PDB entry 7S8B | electron microscopy, 2.43 A resolution | chains B and C of the 4 polymer chains in the assembly

Chain B (and C):
Molecule: Transient receptor potential cation channel subfamily V member 6
Source organism: Homo sapiens
Notes: chain C of this document is another copy of the same molecule, construct and numbering; everything in this record applies to it too
UniProtKB: Q9H1D0 (TRPV6_HUMAN); residues 1-667 here correspond to UniProt positions 41-707 (UniProt number = residue number + 40)
Sequence (683 residues; each row starts with the number of its first residue):
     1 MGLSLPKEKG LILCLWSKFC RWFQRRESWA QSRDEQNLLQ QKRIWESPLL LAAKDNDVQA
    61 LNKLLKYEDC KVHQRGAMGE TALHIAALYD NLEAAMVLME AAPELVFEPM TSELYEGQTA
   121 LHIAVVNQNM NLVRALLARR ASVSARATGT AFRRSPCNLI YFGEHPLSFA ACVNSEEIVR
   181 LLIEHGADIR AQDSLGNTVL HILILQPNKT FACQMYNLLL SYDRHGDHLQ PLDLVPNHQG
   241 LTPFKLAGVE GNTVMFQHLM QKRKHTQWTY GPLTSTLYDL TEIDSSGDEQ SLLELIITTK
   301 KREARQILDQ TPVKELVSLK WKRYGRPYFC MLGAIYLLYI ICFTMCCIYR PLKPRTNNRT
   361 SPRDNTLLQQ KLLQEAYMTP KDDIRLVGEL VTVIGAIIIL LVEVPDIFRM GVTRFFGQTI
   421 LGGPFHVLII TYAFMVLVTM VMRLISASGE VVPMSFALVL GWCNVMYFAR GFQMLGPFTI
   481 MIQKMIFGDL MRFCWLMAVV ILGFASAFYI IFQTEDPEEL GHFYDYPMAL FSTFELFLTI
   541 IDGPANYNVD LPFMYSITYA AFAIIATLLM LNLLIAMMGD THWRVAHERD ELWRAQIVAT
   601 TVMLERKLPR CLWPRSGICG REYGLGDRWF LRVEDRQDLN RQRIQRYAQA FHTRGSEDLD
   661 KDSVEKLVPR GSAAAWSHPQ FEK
Not modelled in the structure: 1-26, 639-683
Differences from the reference sequence: expression tag (668-683)
Ligand contacts: R2R (ruthenium(6+) azanide pentaamino(oxido)ruthenium (1/4/2)): Thr539, Ile541, Asp542, Met570
UniProt features mapped onto this chain:
  - region: Glu93 to Pro103 (Interaction with calmodulin), Val598 to Val602 (Interaction with S100A10)
  - motif: Ile541 to Ala545 (Selectivity filter)
  - binding site (Ca(2+)): Asp542
  - modified residue: Tyr161 (Phosphotyrosine)
  - glycosylation: Asn358 (N-linked (GlcNAc...) asparagine)
What the authors report for this chain:
  - binding site for R2R: Thr539, Ile540, Ile541, Asp542

Chain B / chain C interface:
Residue-residue contacts (135):
  Gln267(B) - Asn37(C)
  Gln267(B) - Leu38(C)
  Gln267(B) - Gln41(C)
  Gln267(B) - Tyr89(C)  hydrogen bond (backbone-side chain)
  Trp268(B) - Asn37(C)
  Trp268(B) - Leu88(C)  hydrophobic
  Trp268(B) - Tyr89(C)
  Trp268(B) - Tyr115(C)
  Thr269(B) - Asn127(C)
  Tyr270(B) - Gln118(C)  hydrogen bond
  Tyr270(B) - Val126(C)
  Tyr270(B) - Phe152(C)
  Tyr270(B) - Phe169(C)
  Gly271(B) - Val126(C)
  Gly271(B) - Asn127(C)  hydrogen bond (backbone-side chain)
  Pro272(B) - Ile160(C)  hydrophobic
  Pro272(B) - Phe162(C)  hydrophobic
  Leu273(B) - Leu159(C)  hydrophobic
  Leu273(B) - Ile160(C)  hydrophobic
  Arg323(B) - Glu27(C)  salt bridge
  Arg323(B) - Gln31(C)  hydrogen bond
  Thr344(B) - Ser506(C)
  Thr344(B) - Tyr526(C)
  Cys347(B) - Ile510(C)
  Cys347(B) - Gln513(C)
  Ile348(B) - Tyr509(C)  hydrophobic
  Ile348(B) - Gln513(C)  hydrogen bond (backbone-side chain)
  Ile348(B) - Tyr526(C)  hydrophobic
  Arg350(B) - Ile510(C)  hydrogen bond (side chain-backbone)
  Arg350(B) - Gln513(C)  hydrogen bond
  Arg350(B) - Thr514(C)
  Leu352(B) - Gln513(C)
  Leu352(B) - Thr514(C)
  Arg363(B) - Tyr547(C)  hydrogen bond (side chain-backbone)
  Arg363(B) - Asn548(C)  hydrogen bond (side chain-backbone)
  Arg363(B) - Val549(C)  hydrogen bond (side chain-backbone)
  Arg363(B) - Asp550(C)  salt bridge
  Asn365(B) - Glu515(C)
  Asn365(B) - Asp516(C)  hydrogen bond (backbone-backbone)
  Asn365(B) - Glu519(C)  hydrogen bond
  Asn365(B) - Val549(C)
  Asn365(B) - Asp550(C)
  Thr366(B) - Thr514(C)
  Thr366(B) - Glu515(C)
  Leu367(B) - Thr514(C)  hydrogen bond (backbone-backbone)
  Leu367(B) - Glu515(C)
  Leu367(B) - Asp516(C)
  Leu368(B) - Gln513(C)
  Leu368(B) - Thr514(C)  hydrogen bond (backbone-backbone)
  Val451(B) - Ile510(C)
  Val451(B) - Ile511(C)  hydrophobic
  Val452(B) - Phe553(C)  hydrophobic
  Val452(B) - Met554(C)  hydrophobic
  Met454(B) - Ile510(C)  hydrophobic
  Ser455(B) - Ile510(C)
  Ser455(B) - Ile511(C)
  Ser455(B) - Met554(C)
  Phe456(B) - Met554(C)  hydrophobic
  Leu458(B) - Gly503(C)
  Leu458(B) - Ser506(C)
  Leu458(B) - Ile510(C)  hydrophobic
  Val459(B) - Gly503(C)
  Val459(B) - Phe504(C)  hydrophobic
  Trp462(B) - Val499(C)
  Trp462(B) - Leu502(C)  hydrophobic
  Trp462(B) - Gly503(C)
  Cys463(B) - Val499(C)  hydrophobic
  Val465(B) - Val499(C)  hydrophobic
  Met466(B) - Leu496(C)  hydrophobic
  Met466(B) - Val499(C)  hydrophobic
  Met474(B) - Met491(C)  hydrophobic
  Met474(B) - Arg492(C)  hydrogen bond (backbone-side chain)
  Leu475(B) - Arg492(C)
  Leu475(B) - Leu496(C)  hydrophobic
  Phe478(B) - Arg492(C)
  Phe478(B) - Phe493(C)  hydrophobic
  Phe478(B) - Leu496(C)  hydrophobic
  Phe478(B) - Asn572(C)
  Thr479(B) - Leu496(C)
  Met481(B) - Asn572(C)
  Met481(B) - Ile575(C)  hydrophobic
  Ile482(B) - Leu569(C)  hydrophobic
  Ile482(B) - Asn572(C)
  Met485(B) - Asn572(C)
  Leu490(B) - Ile564(C)  hydrophobic
  Leu490(B) - Leu568(C)  hydrophobic
  Glu518(B) - Asn548(C)
  Gly521(B) - Tyr547(C)
  His522(B) - Tyr547(C)  hydrogen bond
  Met528(B) - Tyr547(C)  hydrophobic
  Phe531(B) - Ser556(C)
  Phe531(B) - Tyr559(C)  hydrophobic
  Ser532(B) - Tyr547(C)
  Phe534(B) - Ala560(C)  hydrophobic
  Phe534(B) - Ile564(C)  hydrophobic
  Glu535(B) - Tyr559(C)
  Leu538(B) - Ala563(C)  hydrophobic
  Ile540(B) - Thr539(C)
  Ile540(B) - Asp542(C)
  Ile540(B) - Tyr559(C)
  Ile540(B) - Ala563(C)  hydrophobic
  Ile541(B) - Asp542(C)
  Ile541(B) - Tyr547(C)
  Asp542(B) - Asp542(C)  hydrogen bond (backbone-side chain)
  Leu573(B) - Leu571(C)  hydrophobic
  Leu574(B) - Leu571(C)  hydrophobic
  Leu574(B) - Leu574(C)  hydrophobic
  Met577(B) - Leu568(C)  hydrophobic
  Met577(B) - Leu571(C)  hydrophobic
  Met577(B) - Ile575(C)
  Met578(B) - Ile575(C)  hydrophobic
  Met578(B) - Met578(C)  hydrophobic
  Thr581(B) - Ile575(C)
  His582(B) - Ile575(C)  hydrogen bond (side chain-backbone)
  His582(B) - Met578(C)
  His582(B) - Gly579(C)
  Arg589(B) - Arg584(C)
  Ile618(B) - Gln31(C)
  Ile618(B) - Asp34(C)
  Ile618(B) - Leu38(C)  hydrophobic
  Glu622(B) - Lys42(C)
  Tyr623(B) - Glu35(C)
  Tyr623(B) - Leu38(C)
  Tyr623(B) - Leu39(C)
  Tyr623(B) - Lys42(C)
  Tyr623(B) - Trp45(C)
  Leu625(B) - Leu38(C)  hydrophobic
  Arg632(B) - Asp34(C)  salt bridge
  Arg632(B) - Asn37(C)  hydrogen bond
  Glu634(B) - Leu159(C)
  Asp635(B) - Leu159(C)
  Arg636(B) - Leu159(C)  hydrogen bond (side chain-backbone)
  Arg636(B) - Ile160(C)
  Arg636(B) - Phe162(C)
  Arg636(B) - Pro207(C)
Other interface residues (no listed pair), chain B (71 interface residues in all): Leu277, Pro362, Asp364, Ile486, Tyr524, Gly624, Asp638
Other interface residues (no listed pair), chain C (78 interface residues in all): Arg33, His122, Ile123, Val173, Gln206, Gly488, Trp495, Val500, Ala507, Pro517, Ile541, Gly543, Tyr555, Thr558, Thr567, Trp583

Overview:
71 residues of chain B and 78 residues of chain C are in contact; the contacts include 20 hydrogen bonds and 3
salt bridges. Polar pairs include Arg323(B)-Glu27(C), Arg363(B)-Asp550(C) and Arg632(B)-Asp34(C). Bound to
chain B: compound R2R. The paper reports a binding site for R2R at Thr539(B), Ile540(B) and Ile541(B) among
others.
Chain B and chain C are both Transient receptor potential cation channel subfamily V member 6 (Homo sapiens);
the structure, Cryo-EM structure of human TRPV6 in complex with channel blocker ruthenium red, was determined
by electron microscopy together with 7S88, 7S89 and 7S8C from the same study.
